Entry 6HV4 (X-ray diffraction, 3.00 A resolution); this record covers chains H and Z of the 28 polymer chains in the assembly.

== Chain H ==
Name: Proteasome subunit beta type-10, Proteasome subunit beta type-2
Organism: Homo sapiens
Notes: EC 3.4.25.1; engineered mutation(s): Chimera: 1-53 Homo sapiens,Chimera: 1-53 Homo sapiens
Reference sequence: chimeric construct of P40306, P25043: residues 1-53 from P40306 (PSB10_HUMAN) positions 40-92 (UniProt number = residue number + 39); residues 54-226 from P25043 positions 83-255 (UniProt number = residue number + 29)
Amino-acid sequence (226 residues; row label = number of the first residue in the row):
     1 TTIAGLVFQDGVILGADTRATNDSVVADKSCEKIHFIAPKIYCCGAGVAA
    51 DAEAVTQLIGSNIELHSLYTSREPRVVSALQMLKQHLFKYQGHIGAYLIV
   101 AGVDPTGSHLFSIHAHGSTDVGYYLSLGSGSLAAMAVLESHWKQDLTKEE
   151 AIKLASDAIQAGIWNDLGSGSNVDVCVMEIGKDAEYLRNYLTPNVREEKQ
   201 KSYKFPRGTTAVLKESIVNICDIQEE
Curated features (UniProtKB/Swiss-Prot):
  - active site: Thr1 (Nucleophile)
Glycans and other covalent adducts: compound GQK linked to Thr1
Residues lining bound ligands:
  - GQK ((2S)-3-(4-methoxyphenyl)-N-[(2S,3R)-4-methyl-3,4-bis(oxidanyl)-1-phenyl-pentan-2-yl]-2-[[(2S)-2-(2-morpholin-4-ylethanoylamino)propanoyl]amino]propanamide), molecule 1: Arg19, Ala20, Thr21, Asn22, Cys31, Lys33, Gly45, Ala46, Gly47, Val48, Ala49, Ala52, Ser129, Gly168
  - GQK, molecule 2: His114, His116, Ser118
Reported in the primary citation:
  - binding site for GQK: Thr1, Asn22, Gly45, Val48
  - specificity-determining residues: Asn22
  - specificity-determining residues: Val48 (proposed by the authors, not directly observed)

== Chain Z ==
Name: Proteasome subunit beta type-6
Organism: Saccharomyces cerevisiae (strain ATCC 204508 / S288c)
Notes: EC 3.4.25.1
Reference sequence: P23724 (PSB6_YEAST); residues 1-222 here correspond to UniProt positions 20-241 (UniProt number = residue number + 19)
Amino-acid sequence (222 residues; numbered 1 to 222; the number before each row is that of its first residue):
     1 QFNPYGDNGGTILGIAGEDFAVLAGDTRNITDYSINSRYEPKVFDCGDNI
    51 VMSANGFAADGDALVKRFKNSVKWYHFDHNDKKLSINSAARNIQHLLYGK
   101 RFFPYYVHTIIAGLDEDGKGAVYSFDPVGSYEREQCRAGGAAASLIMPFL
   151 DNQVNFKNQYEPGTNGKVKKPLKYLSVEEVIKLVRDSFTSATERHIQVGD
   201 GLEILIVTKDGVRKEFYELKRD
Bound ions: Mg2+: Thr192, His195, Val198
Residues lining bound ligands: GQK ((2S)-3-(4-methoxyphenyl)-N-[(2S,3R)-4-methyl-3,4-bis(oxidanyl)-1-phenyl-pentan-2-yl]-2-[[(2S)-2-(2-morpholin-4-ylethanoylamino)propanoyl]amino]propanamide): Arg101, Asp126, Pro127, Val128

== Interface between chain H and chain Z ==
Residue-residue contacts (59):
  Arg19(H) with Asp222(Z), salt bridge
  Ser24(H) with His195(Z); Ile196(Z), hydrogen bond (backbone-backbone); Gln197(Z)
  Val25(H) with Arg194(Z); His195(Z)
  Val26(H) with Glu193(Z); Arg194(Z), hydrogen bond (backbone-backbone); Ile196(Z), hydrophobic
  Ala27(H) with Arg194(Z), hydrogen bond (backbone-side chain)
  Lys29(H) with Glu193(Z), salt bridge; Arg194(Z)
  Ser129(H) with Tyr33(Z)
  Ile163(H) with Asp222(Z)
  Trp164(H) with Ile35(Z); Arg38(Z), hydrogen bond (backbone-side chain); Arg221(Z); Asp222(Z)
  Asn165(H) with Tyr33(Z); Arg38(Z)
  Asp166(H) with Tyr33(Z); Asp222(Z)
  Leu167(H) with Arg28(Z); Ile30(Z), hydrophobic; Asp32(Z); Tyr33(Z), hydrogen bond (backbone-backbone); Ile35(Z), hydrophobic; Ile196(Z)
  Gly168(H) with Tyr33(Z)
  Ser169(H) with Asp222(Z)
  Gly170(H) with Asp222(Z)
  Ser171(H) with Asp222(Z), hydrogen bond (backbone-side chain)
  Asn194(H) with Lys220(Z), hydrogen bond (backbone-side chain); Asp222(Z)
  Arg196(H) with Thr189(Z); Ser190(Z), hydrogen bond; Glu193(Z)
  Glu197(H) with Arg185(Z), salt bridge
  Lys199(H) with Asp186(Z)
  Gln200(H) with Lys182(Z); Arg185(Z), hydrogen bond; Asp186(Z), hydrogen bond (backbone-side chain)
  Lys201(H) with Asp186(Z), hydrogen bond (backbone-side chain)
  Tyr203(H) with Phe149(Z), hydrophobic; Gln153(Z); Lys182(Z); Leu183(Z), hydrophobic; Asp186(Z), hydrogen bond
  Phe205(H) with Asn152(Z); Gln153(Z); Gln159(Z)
  Pro206(H) with Pro162(Z), hydrophobic
  Arg207(H) with Pro162(Z)
  Gly208(H) with Pro162(Z)
  Thr209(H) with Asn158(Z); Gln159(Z); Tyr160(Z), hydrogen bond (backbone-backbone)
  Ala211(H) with Tyr160(Z), hydrophobic; Gly166(Z)
Other interface residues (no listed pair), chain H (35 interface residues in all): Thr21, Asp23, Asp28, Val195, Thr210, Val212
Other interface residues (no listed pair), chain Z (33 interface residues in all): Ser34, Leu145, Glu161, Asn165, Glu218

== Summary ==
The interface between chain H and chain Z involves 35 residues on one side and 33 on the other; the contacts
include 13 hydrogen bonds and 3 salt bridges. Polar contacts include Arg19(H)-Asp222(Z), Lys29(H)-Glu193(Z)
and Glu197(H)-Arg185(Z). From the paper: a binding site for GQK at Thr1(H), Asn22(H) and Gly45(H) among
others; specificity determinants Asn22(H) and Val48(H).
Chain H is Proteasome subunit beta type-10, Proteasome subunit beta type-2 (Homo sapiens) and chain Z is
Proteasome subunit beta type-6 (Saccharomyces cerevisiae (strain ATCC 204508 / S288c)); the structure, Yeast
20S proteasome with human beta2i (1-53) in complex with ONX 0914, was determined by X-ray diffraction together
with 6HTB, 6HTC, 6HTD, 6HTP, 6HTR, 6HUB and 30 further entries from the same study.
